PDB entry 5L52 | X-ray diffraction, 2.70 A resolution | chains N and a of the 28 polymer chains in the assembly

[Chain N]
Name: Proteasome subunit beta type-1
From: Saccharomyces cerevisiae S288c
Notes: EC 3.4.25.1
UniProt: P38624 (PSB1_YEAST); residues 1-196 here correspond to UniProt positions 20-215 (UniProt number = residue number + 19)
Sequence (196 residues; row label = number of the first residue in the row):
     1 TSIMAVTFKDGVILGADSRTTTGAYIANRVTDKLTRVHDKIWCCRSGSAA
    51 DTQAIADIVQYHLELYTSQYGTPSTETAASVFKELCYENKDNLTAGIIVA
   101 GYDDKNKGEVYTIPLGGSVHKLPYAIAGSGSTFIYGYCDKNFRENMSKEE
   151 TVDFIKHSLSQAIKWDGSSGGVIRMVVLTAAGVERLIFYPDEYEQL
Glycans and other covalent adducts: compound 6N5 linked to Thr1
Ion coordination: Mg2+: Ile163, Asp166, Ser169
Residues lining bound ligands: 6N5 (N-[(2S)-1-[[(2S)-3-(4-methoxyphenyl)-1-[[(2S,3S,4R)-4-methyl-3,5-bis(oxidanyl)-1-phenyl-pentan-2-yl]amino]-1-oxidanylidene-propan-2-yl]amino]-1-oxidanylidene-propan-2-yl]-1-methyl-5H-indene-2-carboxamide): Arg19, Thr20, Thr21, Thr22, Thr31, Lys33, Arg45, Ser46, Gly47, Ser48, Ala49, Ala50, Thr52, Thr94, Ser129, Ser168
Curated features (UniProtKB/Swiss-Prot):
  - active site: Thr1 (Nucleophile)

[Chain a]
Name: Proteasome subunit beta type-7
From: Saccharomyces cerevisiae S288c
Notes: EC 3.4.25.1
UniProt: P30657 (PSB7_YEAST); residues -12 to 233 here correspond to UniProt positions 21-266 (UniProt number = residue number + 33)
Sequence (246 residues; row label = number of the first residue in the row; numbers below 1 keep their minus sign (Thr-12 is residue -12)):
   -12 TQIANAGASPMVNTQQPIVTGTSVISMKYDNGVIIAADNLGSYGSLLRFN
    38 GVERLIPVGDNTVVGISGDISDMQHIERLLKDLVTENAYDNPLADAEEAL
    88 EPSYIFEYLATVMYQRRSKMNPLWNAIIVAGVQSNGDQFLRYVNLLGVTY
   138 SSPTLATGFGAHMANPLLRKVVDRESDIPKTTVQVAEEAIVNAMRVLYYR
   188 DARSSRNFSLAIIDKNTGLTFKKNLQVENMKWDFAKDIKGYGTQKI
Disordered / not traced: -12 to 0, 226-233

[How chain N and chain a interact]
Contacting residue pairs - 47 pairs, chain N then chain a:
  Arg19(N) - Ala189(a)
  Ala24(N) - Phe146(a)
  Ala24(N) - Arg187(a)
  Ala24(N) - Asp188(a)
  Ala24(N) - Ala189(a)  hydrogen bond (backbone-backbone)
  Ala24(N) - Arg190(a)
  Tyr25(N) - Phe146(a)
  Tyr25(N) - Arg187(a)
  Ile26(N) - Tyr186(a)
  Ile26(N) - Arg187(a)  hydrogen bond (backbone-backbone)
  Ile26(N) - Asp188(a)
  Ile26(N) - Ala189(a)
  Ala27(N) - Arg187(a)  hydrogen bond (backbone-side chain)
  Asn28(N) - Arg187(a)
  Arg29(N) - Tyr186(a)
  Arg29(N) - Arg187(a)
  Arg29(N) - Lys218(a)  hydrogen bond (side chain-backbone)
  Arg29(N) - Trp219(a)
  Arg29(N) - Phe221(a)
  Val30(N) - Phe221(a)  hydrophobic
  Val30(N) - Ala222(a)  hydrophobic
  Val30(N) - Ile225(a)  hydrophobic
  Phe133(N) - Leu33(a)  hydrophobic
  Lys164(N) - Leu34(a)
  Trp165(N) - Ser32(a)
  Trp165(N) - Leu33(a)
  Trp165(N) - Leu34(a)  hydrogen bond (backbone-backbone)
  Trp165(N) - Arg35(a)
  Asp166(N) - Ser32(a)
  Asp166(N) - Leu34(a)
  Gly167(N) - Ser32(a)  hydrogen bond (backbone-backbone)
  Gly167(N) - Leu34(a)
  Gly167(N) - Ala189(a)
  Gly167(N) - Arg190(a)
  Gly171(N) - Trp219(a)
  Val172(N) - Trp219(a)  hydrophobic
  Arg174(N) - Ala222(a)  hydrogen bond (side chain-backbone)
  Arg174(N) - Ile225(a)
  Ile187(N) - Ala222(a)  hydrophobic
  Ile187(N) - Lys223(a)
  Tyr189(N) - Trp219(a)
  Tyr189(N) - Asp220(a)
  Tyr189(N) - Lys223(a)
  Pro190(N) - Trp219(a)
  Asp191(N) - Arg193(a)  salt bridge
  Glu194(N) - Tyr185(a)  hydrogen bond
  Glu194(N) - Arg193(a)  salt bridge
Other interface residues (no listed pair), chain N (25 interface residues in all): Thr21, Asp32, Ile163, Ser168
Other interface residues (no listed pair), chain a (22 interface residues in all): Asn37, Met150, Met217

[Overview]
25 residues of chain N face 22 of chain a across their interface, with 8 hydrogen bonds and 2 salt bridges.
Among the polar pairs are Asp191(N)-Arg193(a), Glu194(N)-Arg193(a) and Ala27(N)-Arg187(a). Covalently linked
compound 6N5: at Thr1(N). From UniProt: active-site residue Thr1(N) on chain N.
Chain N is Proteasome subunit beta type-1 and chain a is Proteasome subunit beta type-7, both from
Saccharomyces cerevisiae S288c; the structure, Yeast 20S proteasome in complex with epoxyketone inhibitor 14,
was determined by X-ray diffraction together with 5L54, 5L55, 5L5A, 5L5B, 5L5D, 5L5E and 30 further entries
from the same study.
